Entry 4Z42 (X-ray diffraction, 3.01 A resolution); this record covers chains D and G of the 12 polymer chains in the assembly.

Chain D (and G):
Molecule: Urease subunit gamma
Source organism: Yersinia enterocolitica W22703
Notes: EC 3.5.1.5; chain G of this document is another copy of the same molecule, construct and numbering; everything in this record applies to it too
Reference sequence: F4MWM9 (F4MWM9_YEREN); residues 1-100 here = UniProt positions 1-100
Amino-acid sequence (100 residues; each row starts with the number of its first residue):
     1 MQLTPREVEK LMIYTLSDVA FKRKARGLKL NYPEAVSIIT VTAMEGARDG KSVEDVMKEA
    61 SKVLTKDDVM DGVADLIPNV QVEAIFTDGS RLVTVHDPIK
Not modelled in the structure: 100

Interface between chain D and chain G:
Pairs across the interface (23):
  M1(D) - I13(G)  hydrophobic
  M1(D) - Y32(G)  hydrogen bond (backbone-side chain)
  M1(D) - P33(G)
  M1(D) - V36(G)  hydrophobic
  L3(D) - M12(G)  hydrophobic
  L3(D) - P33(G)  hydrophobic
  V8(D) - M12(G)  hydrophobic
  L11(D) - M12(G)
  L11(D) - T15(G)
  L11(D) - L16(G)  hydrophobic
  Y14(D) - V19(G)  hydrophobic
  Y14(D) - K22(G)
  T15(D) - T15(G)
  D18(D) - K22(G)  salt bridge
  F21(D) - K22(G)
  E45(D) - R23(G)  salt bridge
  E45(D) - R26(G)  salt bridge
  R48(D) - R23(G)
  R48(D) - K29(G)  hydrogen bond (side chain-backbone)
  R48(D) - L30(G)
  R48(D) - E34(G)  salt bridge
  D49(D) - R26(G)  salt bridge
  D49(D) - L28(G)
Also at the interface, not in a pair above, chain D (14 interface residues in all): Q2, E7, M44
Also at the interface, not in a pair above, chain G (17 interface residues in all): D18, N31

In short:
14 residues of chain D and 17 residues of chain G are in contact, with 2 hydrogen bonds and 5 salt bridges.
Polar pairs include D18(D)-K22(G), E45(D)-R23(G) and E45(D)-R26(G).
Chain D and chain G are both Urease subunit gamma (Yersinia enterocolitica W22703); the structure, Crystal
structure of urease from Yersinia enterocolitica, was determined by X-ray diffraction.
